PDB entry 6VOM | electron microscopy, 3.60 A resolution | chains B and g of the 9 polymer chains in the assembly

# Chain B
Molecule: ATP synthase subunit alpha, chloroplastic
Source organism: Spinacia oleracea
Notes: EC 7.1.2.2
UniProtKB: P06450 (ATPA_SPIOL); residue numbers follow UniProt; this construct covers 1-507
Chain sequence (507 residues; each row starts with the number of its first residue):
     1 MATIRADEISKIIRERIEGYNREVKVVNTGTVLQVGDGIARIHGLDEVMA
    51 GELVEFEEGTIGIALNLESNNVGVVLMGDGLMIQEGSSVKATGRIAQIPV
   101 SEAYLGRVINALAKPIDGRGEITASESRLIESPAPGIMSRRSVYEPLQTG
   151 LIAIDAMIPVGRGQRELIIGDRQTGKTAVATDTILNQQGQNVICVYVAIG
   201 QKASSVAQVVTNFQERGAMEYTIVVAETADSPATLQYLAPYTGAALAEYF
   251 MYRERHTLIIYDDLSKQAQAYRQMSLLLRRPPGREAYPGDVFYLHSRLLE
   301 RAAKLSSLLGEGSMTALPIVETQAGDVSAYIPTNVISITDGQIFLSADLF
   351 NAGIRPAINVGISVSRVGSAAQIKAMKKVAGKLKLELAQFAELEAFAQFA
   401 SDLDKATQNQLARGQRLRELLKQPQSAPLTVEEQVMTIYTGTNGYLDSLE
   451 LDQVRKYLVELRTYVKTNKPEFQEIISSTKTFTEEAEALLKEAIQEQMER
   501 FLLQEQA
Unresolved in the structure: 1-3, 505-507
Residues lining bound ligands: ATP (adenosine-5'-triphosphate): Asp171, Arg172, Gln173, Thr174, Gly175, Lys176, Thr177, Ala178, Gln201, Glu321, Phe350, Arg355, Pro356, Gln423, Pro424, Gln425
Curated features (UniProtKB/Swiss-Prot):
  - binding site (ATP): Gly170 to Thr177
  - site: Ser363 (Required for activity)

# Chain g
Molecule: ATP synthase gamma chain, chloroplastic
Source organism: Spinacia oleracea
UniProtKB: P05435 (ATPG_SPIOL); residues 1-364 here = UniProt positions 1-364
Chain sequence (364 residues; row label = number of the first residue in the row):
     1 MACSLSFSSSVSTFHLPTTTQSTQAPPNNATTLPTTNPIQCANLRELRDR
    51 IGSVKNTQKITEAMKLVAAAKVRRAQEAVVNGRPFSETLVEVLYNMNEQL
   101 QTEDVDVPLTKIRTVKKVALMVVTGDRGLCGGFNNMLLKKAESRIAELKK
   151 LGVDYTIISIGKKGNTYFIRRPEIPVDRYFDGTNLPTAKEAQAIADDVFS
   201 LFVSEEVDKVEMLYTKFVSLVKSDPVIHTLLPLSPKGEICDINGKCVDAA
   251 EDELFRLTTKEGKLTVERDMIKTETPAFSPILEFEQDPAQILDALLPLYL
   301 NSQILRALQESLASELAARMTAMSNATDNANELKKTLSINYNRARQAKIT
   351 GEILEIVAGANACV
Unresolved in the structure: 1-42, 364
Curated features (UniProtKB/Swiss-Prot):
  - active site: Cys130

# Interface between chain B and chain g
Residue-residue contacts (22; chain B residue first):
  Arg279(B) with Cys363(g), hydrogen bond (side chain-backbone)
  Pro282(B) with Ile356(g), hydrophobic
  Arg284(B) with Ile349(g); Ile353(g)
  Glu285(B) with Glu352(g); Ile356(g)
  Ala286(B) with Ile356(g)
  Ala324(B) with Arg45(g), hydrogen bond (backbone-side chain); Arg48(g), hydrogen bond (backbone-side chain)
  Gly325(B) with Arg45(g)
  Asp326(B) with Arg48(g), salt bridge
  Glu394(B) with Lys59(g), salt bridge
  Ala395(B) with Lys59(g); Ala63(g)
  Phe396(B) with Ala63(g), hydrophobic; Leu66(g), hydrophobic
  Phe399(B) with Met64(g), hydrophobic; Val67(g), hydrophobic
  Asp402(B) with Val67(g); Lys71(g), salt bridge; Arg74(g), hydrogen bond (backbone-side chain)
  Leu403(B) with Arg74(g)
Interface residues without a listed pair, chain B (16 interface residues in all): Gly283, Asp404
Interface residues without a listed pair, chain g (16 interface residues in all): Ile60, Tyr341

# In short
The chain B/chain g interface involves 16 residues from each chain, with 4 hydrogen bonds and 3 salt bridges.
Polar contacts include Asp326(B)-Arg48(g), Glu394(B)-Lys59(g) and Asp402(B)-Lys71(g). Bound to chain B: ATP.
From UniProt: 8 ATP-binding residues on chain B; active-site residue Cys130(g) on chain g.
Chain B is ATP synthase subunit alpha, chloroplastic and chain g is ATP synthase gamma chain, chloroplastic,
both from Spinacia oleracea; the structure, Chloroplast ATP synthase (R2, CF1), was determined by electron
microscopy together with 6VM1, 6VM4, 6VMB, 6VMD, 6VMG, 6VOF and 8 further entries from the same study.
